Entry 4KOE (X-ray diffraction, 3.02 A resolution); this record covers chains A and D of the 8 polymer chains in the assembly.

Chain A:
Molecule: DNA topoisomerase 4 subunit A
Source organism: Streptococcus pneumoniae
Notes: EC 5.99.1.3; fragment: ParC55
UniProt: P72525 (PARC_STRPN); numbering as in UniProt (aligned over 1-488)
Amino-acid sequence (496 residues; row label = number of the first residue in the row):
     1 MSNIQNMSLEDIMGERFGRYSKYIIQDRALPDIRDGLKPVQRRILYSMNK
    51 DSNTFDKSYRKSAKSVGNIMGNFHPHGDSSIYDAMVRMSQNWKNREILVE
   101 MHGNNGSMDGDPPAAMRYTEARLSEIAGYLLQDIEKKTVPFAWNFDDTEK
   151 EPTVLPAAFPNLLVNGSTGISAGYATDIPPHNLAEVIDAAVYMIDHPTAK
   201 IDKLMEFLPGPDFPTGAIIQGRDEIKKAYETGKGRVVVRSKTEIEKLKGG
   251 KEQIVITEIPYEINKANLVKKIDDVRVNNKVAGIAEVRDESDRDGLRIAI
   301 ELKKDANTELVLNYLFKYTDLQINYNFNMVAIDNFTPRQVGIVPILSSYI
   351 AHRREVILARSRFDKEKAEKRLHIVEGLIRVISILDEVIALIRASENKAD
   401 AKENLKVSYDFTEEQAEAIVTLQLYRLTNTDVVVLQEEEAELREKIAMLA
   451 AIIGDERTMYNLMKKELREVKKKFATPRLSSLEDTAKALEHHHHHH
Unresolved in the structure: 1-2, 485-496
Construct notes: engineered mutation Thr-257 (Ile in P72525); expression tag (489-496)
Metal / ion sites: Mg2+: Phe-316, Thr-319, Gln-322
Swiss-Prot annotation at these positions:
  - active site: Tyr-118 (O-(5'-phospho-DNA)-tyrosine intermediate)
  - site: Lys-38 (Interaction with DNA), His-74 (Interaction with DNA), His-76 (Interaction with DNA), Arg-87 (Interaction with DNA), Lys-93 (Interaction with DNA), Arg-117 (Transition state stabilizer)

Chain D:
Molecule: DNA topoisomerase 4 subunit B
Source organism: Streptococcus pneumoniae serotype 4
Notes: EC 5.99.1.3; fragment: ParE30
UniProt: Q59961 (PARE_STRPN); residue numbers follow UniProt; this construct covers 404-647
Amino-acid sequence (268 residues; numbered 380 to 647; the number before each row is that of its first residue):
   380 MGHHHHHHHHHHSSGHIDDDDKHMKNKKDKGLLSGKLTPAQSKNPAKNEL
   430 YLVEGDSAGGSAKQGRDRKFQAILPLRGKVINTAKAKMADILKNEEINTM
   480 IYTIGAGVGADFSIEDANYDKIIIMTDADTDGAHIQTLLLTFFYRYMRPL
   530 VEAGHVYIALPPLYKMSKGKGKKEEVAYAWTDGELEELRKQFGKGATLQR
   580 YKGLGEMNADQLWETTMNPETRTLIRVTIEDLARAERRVNVLMGDKVEPR
   630 RKWIEDNVKFTLEEATVF
Unresolved in the structure: 380-414, 545-556, 571-577, 641-647
Construct notes: expression tag (380-403); engineered mutation Ile-460 (Val in Q59961), Ala-644 (Thr in Q59961)
Metal / ion sites: Mg2+: Asp-506, Asp-508
Ligand contacts: Trovafloxacin (TR6): Gly-434, Asp-435, Leu-455, Arg-456, Gly-457, Glu-475
Swiss-Prot annotation at these positions:
  - binding site (Mg(2+)): Glu-433, Asp-506, Asp-508
  - site (Interaction with DNA): Lys-458, Asn-461, His-513, Arg-629

How chain A and chain D interact:
Pairs across the interface - 23 pairs, chain A then chain D:
  Met-101(A) / Asn-587(D)
  His-102(A) / Glu-585(D)
  His-102(A) / Asn-587(D)  hydrogen bond
  Gly-103(A) / Gly-584(D)
  Gly-103(A) / Met-586(D)
  Gly-103(A) / Asn-587(D)  hydrogen bond (backbone-side chain)
  Asn-104(A) / Ser-436(D)  hydrogen bond (side chain-backbone)
  Asn-104(A) / Gly-439(D)
  Asn-104(A) / Ser-440(D)
  Asn-104(A) / Gln-443(D)  hydrogen bond
  Gly-106(A) / Gln-443(D)
  Asp-111(A) / Gln-443(D)  hydrogen bond
  Ala-114(A) / Ser-436(D)
  Ala-115(A) / Ser-436(D)
  Tyr-118(A) / Ser-436(D)
  Tyr-118(A) / Gly-584(D)
  Arg-288(A) / Gln-420(D)
  Asp-289(A) / Gln-420(D)
  Asp-289(A) / Arg-447(D)  salt bridge
  Ser-291(A) / Arg-447(D)  hydrogen bond (backbone-side chain)
  Arg-293(A) / Gly-444(D)  hydrogen bond (side chain-backbone)
  Arg-293(A) / Arg-445(D)
  Arg-293(A) / Trp-592(D)
Interface residues without a listed pair, chain A (16 interface residues in all): Ser-107, Glu-120, Glu-290
Interface residues without a listed pair, chain D (14 interface residues in all): Asp-589

In short:
The interface between chain A and chain D involves 16 residues on one side and 14 on the other; the contacts
include 7 hydrogen bonds and 1 salt bridge. Polar contacts include Asp-289(A)/Arg-447(D),
His-102(A)/Asn-587(D) and Gly-103(A)/Asn-587(D). Ligands of chain D: Trovafloxacin.
Here chain A is DNA topoisomerase 4 subunit A (Streptococcus pneumoniae) and chain D is DNA topoisomerase 4
subunit B (Streptococcus pneumoniae serotype 4). Entry 4KOE (Quinolone(Trovafloxacin)-DNA cleavage complex of
type IV topoisomerase from S. pneumoniae) was determined by X-ray diffraction.
